PDB entry 7B26 | X-ray diffraction, 3.40 A resolution | chains B and C of the 3 polymer chains in the assembly

== Chain B ==
Name: Properdin
Organism: Homo sapiens
UniProt: P27918 (PROP_HUMAN); numbering as in UniProt (aligned over 256-469)
Sequence (247 residues; each row starts with the number of its first residue):
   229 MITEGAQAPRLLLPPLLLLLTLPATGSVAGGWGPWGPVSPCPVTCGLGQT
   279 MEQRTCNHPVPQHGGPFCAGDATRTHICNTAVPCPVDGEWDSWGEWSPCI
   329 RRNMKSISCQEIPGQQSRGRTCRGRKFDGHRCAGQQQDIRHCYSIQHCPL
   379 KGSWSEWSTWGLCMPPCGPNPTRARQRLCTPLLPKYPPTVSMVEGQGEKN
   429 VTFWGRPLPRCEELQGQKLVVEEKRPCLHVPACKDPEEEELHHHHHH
Unresolved in the structure: 229-259, 286-295, 420-424, 466-475
Construct notes: initiating methionine (229); expression tag (230-255, 470-475)
Disulfide bonds: Cys269-Cys306, Cys273-Cys312, Cys284-Cys296, Cys327-Cys370, Cys337-Cys376, Cys350-Cys360, Cys391-Cys455, Cys395-Cys461, Cys407-Cys439
Covalently attached groups: alpha-D-mannopyranose (MAN) linked to Trp260, Trp263, Trp321, Trp324, Trp382, Trp385, Trp388; glycan linked to Thr272
Swiss-Prot annotation at these positions:
  - region: Arg351 to Arg359 (Interaction with Complement C3 beta chain)
  - glycosylation: Trp260 (C-linked (Man) tryptophan), Trp263 (C-linked (Man) tryptophan), Thr272 (O-linked (Fuc...) threonine), Trp321 (C-linked (Man) tryptophan), Trp324 (C-linked (Man) tryptophan), Trp382 (C-linked (Man) tryptophan), Trp385 (C-linked (Man) tryptophan), Trp388 (C-linked (Man) tryptophan), Asn428 (N-linked (GlcNAc...) (complex) asparagine)
  - natural variant: Gly298 (G298V: In PFD), Gln343 (Q343R: In PFD), Tyr414 (Y414D: In PFD)
  - mutagenesis: Leu275 (L275A: Inhibits oligomerization; when associated with A-47 and A-58), Arg329 (R329A: Significantly decreases Complement C3 beta chain binding), Arg330 (R330A: Slightly decreases Complement C3 beta chain binding), Arg351 (R351A: Decreases Complement C3 beta chain binding), Arg353 (R353A: Significantly decreases Complement C3 beta chain binding), Arg359 (R359A: Significantly decreases Complement C3 beta chain binding), Gln364 to Gln365 (Decreases Complement C3 beta chain binding), Leu456 (L456V: Inhibits oligomerization; when associated with A-47 and A-58)

== Chain C ==
Name: CirpA1
Organism: Rhipicephalus pulchellus
Sequence (180 residues; row label = number of the first residue in the row):
    24 GPMGEDQETDFSSTDGAELIAKEPEVYPIDQFMNNTEIWVFNTTQPDPPN
    74 CKKDKSKSMTQTATSFVRSHVKNGNIIEENLVGNFTYFNDKEKVYDGIYI
   124 SGESSGVYAEHLYYVSEDKKCGLFQVFAHVNDKTTIWRDVRVSGRPEEGV
   174 PLELNCTKEFDEYVKLVNATSKSPYTSECQ
Unresolved in the structure: 24-47
Disulfide bonds: Cys74-Cys202, Cys144-Cys179
From the paper describing this entry:
  - conformationally variable residues: Tyr122

== Chain B / chain C interface ==
Residue-residue contacts (29):
  Arg329(B) - Glu185(C)  salt bridge
  Arg329(B) - Leu189(C)
  Asn331(B) - Glu185(C)
  Met332(B) - Glu182(C)
  Met332(B) - Glu185(C)
  Met332(B) - Tyr186(C)  hydrophobic
  Lys333(B) - Tyr50(C)  hydrogen bond
  Lys333(B) - Tyr137(C)
  Lys333(B) - Glu182(C)  hydrogen bond (backbone-side chain)
  Ser334(B) - Tyr136(C)
  Ser334(B) - Arg161(C)  hydrogen bond (backbone-side chain)
  Ser334(B) - Glu182(C)  hydrogen bond (backbone-side chain)
  Cys337(B) - Phe150(C)  hydrophobic
  Cys337(B) - Ile159(C)
  Gln338(B) - Gln148(C)  hydrogen bond
  Gln338(B) - Ile159(C)
  Gln338(B) - Arg161(C)
  Gln338(B) - Tyr186(C)
  Ile340(B) - Leu189(C)  hydrophobic
  Ile340(B) - Val190(C)  hydrophobic
  His375(B) - Phe111(C)  hydrogen bond (side chain-backbone)
  His375(B) - Asp113(C)  salt bridge
  Pro377(B) - Phe111(C)  hydrophobic
  Pro377(B) - Tyr131(C)  hydrogen bond (backbone-side chain)
  Pro377(B) - Phe150(C)
  Lys379(B) - Thr157(C)
  Leu436(B) - Tyr122(C)
  Arg438(B) - Tyr122(C)
  Arg438(B) - Tyr131(C)
Interface residues without a listed pair, chain B (17 interface residues in all): Ile335, Ser336, Gln374, Leu378
Interface residues without a listed pair, chain C (20 interface residues in all): Glu48, Asn112, Ala132
From the paper, about this interface:
  - pairs named by the authors: Gln338(B)-Gln148(C) (hydrogen bond), Pro377(B)-Tyr122(C) (hydrophobic contact), Tyr131(C)-Pro377(B) (hydrophobic contact), Phe150(C)-Pro377(B) (hydrophobic contact)

== Summary ==
Chain B and chain C form an interface of 17 and 20 residues respectively, with 7 hydrogen bonds and 2 salt
bridges. Polar contacts include Arg329(B)-Glu185(C), His375(B)-Asp113(C) and Lys333(B)-Tyr50(C). The paper
describes a hydrogen bond between Gln338(B) and Gln148(C); hydrophobic contacts between Pro377(B) and
Tyr122(C), Tyr131(C) and Pro377(B) and Phe150(C) and Pro377(B). The paper reports conformational variability
at Tyr122(C).
Here chain B is Properdin (Homo sapiens) and chain C is CirpA1 (Rhipicephalus pulchellus). Entry 7B26 (CirpA1
in complex with pseudo-monomeric Properdin lacking TSR2-3) was determined by X-ray diffraction, deposited
together with 7B28, 7B29, 7B2A and 7B2D.
